PDB entry 1HCO | X-ray diffraction, 2.70 A resolution | chains A and B

== Chain A ==
Molecule: Hemoglobin (carbonmonoxy) (alpha chain)
Organism: Homo sapiens
UniProtKB: P69905 (HBA_HUMAN); residues 1-141 here = UniProt positions 1-141
Chain sequence (141 residues; each row starts with the number of its first residue):
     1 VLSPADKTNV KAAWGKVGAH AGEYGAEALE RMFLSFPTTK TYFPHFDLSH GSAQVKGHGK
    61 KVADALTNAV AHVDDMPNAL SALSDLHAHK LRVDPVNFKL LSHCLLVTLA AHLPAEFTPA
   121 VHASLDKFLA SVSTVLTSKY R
Ion coordination: heme Fe near His87 (its only coordinating residue here)
Ligand contacts:
  - carbon monoxide (CMO): Leu29, Phe43, His58, Val62, His87, Leu101
  - carbon monoxide / heme: Leu29, Tyr42, Phe43, His45, Phe46, His58, Lys61, Val62, Ala65, Leu66, Leu83, Leu86, His87, Leu91, Val93, Asn97, Phe98, Leu101, Leu105, Val132, Leu136
  - heme (HEM): Tyr42, Phe43, His45, Phe46, His58, Lys61, Val62, Ala65, Leu66, Leu83, Leu86, His87, Leu91, Val93, Asn97, Phe98, Leu101, Leu105, Val132, Leu136
UniProt features mapped onto this chain:
  - site: Lys61 (Not glycated)

== Chain B ==
Molecule: Hemoglobin (carbonmonoxy) (beta chain)
Organism: Homo sapiens
UniProtKB: P68871 (HBB_HUMAN); numbering as in UniProt (aligned over 1-146)
Chain sequence (146 residues; row label = number of the first residue in the row):
     1 VHLTPEEKSA VTALWGKVNV DEVGGEALGR LLVVYPWTQR FFESFGDLST PDAVMGNPKV
    61 KAHGKKVLGA FSDGLAHLDN LKGTFATLSE LHCDKLHVDP ENFRLLGNVL VCVLAHHFGK
   121 EFTPPVQAAY QKVVAGVANA LAHKYH
Ion coordination: heme Fe near His92 (its only coordinating residue here)
Ligand contacts:
  - carbon monoxide (CMO): Leu28, Phe42, His63, Val67, His92
  - carbon monoxide / heme: Leu28, Thr38, Phe41, Phe42, His63, Lys66, Val67, Ala70, Phe71, Leu88, Leu91, His92, Leu96, Val98, Asn102, Phe103, Leu106, Val137, Leu141
  - heme (HEM): Thr38, Phe41, Phe42, His63, Lys66, Val67, Ala70, Phe71, Leu88, Leu91, His92, Leu96, Val98, Asn102, Phe103, Leu106, Val137, Leu141

== Interface between chain A and chain B ==
Residue-residue contacts - 36 pairs, chain A then chain B:
  Glu30(A) - Pro124(B)
  Arg31(A) - Phe122(B)  hydrogen bond (side chain-backbone)
  Arg31(A) - Thr123(B)
  Arg31(A) - Pro124(B)
  Arg31(A) - Gln127(B)  hydrogen bond
  Leu34(A) - Pro124(B)
  Leu34(A) - Pro125(B)
  Ser35(A) - Gln127(B)
  Ser35(A) - Ala128(B)
  Ser35(A) - Gln131(B)
  Phe36(A) - Gln131(B)
  His103(A) - Asn108(B)  hydrogen bond (side chain-backbone)
  His103(A) - Val111(B)
  His103(A) - Cys112(B)  hydrogen bond
  His103(A) - Gln131(B)
  Val107(A) - Val111(B)  hydrophobic
  Val107(A) - Cys112(B)  hydrophobic
  Val107(A) - Ala115(B)
  Val107(A) - Gln127(B)
  Ala110(A) - Cys112(B)
  Ala110(A) - His116(B)
  Ala111(A) - Ala115(B)
  Ala111(A) - Gly119(B)
  Ala111(A) - Lys120(B)
  His112(A) - Lys120(B)
  Pro114(A) - His116(B)  hydrogen bond (backbone-side chain)
  Phe117(A) - Arg30(B)  hydrogen bond (backbone-side chain)
  Phe117(A) - His116(B)
  Pro119(A) - Arg30(B)
  Pro119(A) - Val33(B)
  Pro119(A) - Met55(B)  hydrophobic
  His122(A) - Arg30(B)  hydrogen bond
  His122(A) - Val34(B)
  Ala123(A) - Val34(B)  hydrophobic
  Asp126(A) - Val34(B)
  Asp126(A) - Tyr35(B)
Interface residues without a listed pair, chain A (20 interface residues in all): Glu27, Lys99, Thr118, Ala120
Interface residues without a listed pair, chain B (22 interface residues in all): Glu26, Pro51, Glu101

== Summary ==
20 residues of chain A face 22 of chain B across their interface; the contacts include 7 hydrogen bonds. Among
the polar pairs are Arg31(A)-Phe122(B), Arg31(A)-Gln127(B) and His103(A)-Asn108(B). Bound to chain A: heme,
carbon monoxide and carbon monoxide / heme.
Chain A is Hemoglobin (carbonmonoxy) (alpha chain) and chain B is Hemoglobin (carbonmonoxy) (beta chain), both
from Homo sapiens; the structure, The structure of human carbonmonoxy haemoglobin at 2.7 angstroms resolution,
was determined by X-ray diffraction (same publication as 2HCO).
